Entry 5Z3G (electron microscopy, 3.65 A resolution); this record covers chains A and Z of the 35 polymer chains in the assembly.

== Chain A ==
Molecule: 25S rRNA
Source organism: Saccharomyces cerevisiae
Sequence (3396 nucleotides; row label = number of the first residue in the row):
     1 GUUUGACCUC AAAUCAGGUA GGAGUACCCG CUGAACUUAA GCAUAUCAAU AAGCGGAGGA
    61 AAAGAAACCA ACCGGGAUUG CCUUAGUAAC GGCGAGUGAA GCGGCAAAAG CUCAAAUUUG
   121 AAAUCUGGUA CCUUCGGUGC CCGAGUUGUA AUUUGGAGAG GGCAACUUUG GGGCCGUUCC
   181 UUGUCUAUGU UCCUUGGAAC AGGACGUCAU AGAGGGUGAG AAUCCCGUGU GGCGAGGAGU
   241 GCGGUUCUUU GUAAAGUGCC UUCGAAGAGU CGAGUUGUUU GGGAAUGCAG CUCUAAGUGG
   301 GUGGUAAAUU CCAUCUAAAG CUAAAUAUUG GCGAGAGACC GAUAGCGAAC AAGUACAGUG
   361 AUGGAAAGAU GAAAAGAACU UUGAAAAGAG AGUGAAAAAG UACGUGAAAU UGUUGAAAGG
   421 GAAGGGCAUU UGAUCAGACA UGGUGUUUUG UGCCCUCUGC UCCUUGUGGG UAGGGGAAUC
   481 UCGCAUUUCA CUGGGCCAGC AUCAGUUUUG GUGGCAGGAU AAAUCCAUAG GAAUGUAGCU
   541 UGCCUCGGUA AGUAUUAUAG CCUGUGGGAA UACUGCCAGC UGGGACUGAG GACUGCGACG
   601 UAAGUCAAGG AUGCUGGCAU AAUGGUUAUA UGCCGCCCGU CUUGAAACAC GGACCAAGGA
   661 GUCUAACGUC UAUGCGAGUG UUUGGGUGUA AAACCCAUAC GCGUAAUGAA AGUGAACGUA
   721 GGUUGGGGCC UCGCAAGAGG UGCACAAUCG ACCGAUCCUG AUGUCUUCGG AUGGAUUUGA
   781 GUAAGAGCAU AGCUGUUGGG ACCCGAAAGA UGGUGAACUA UGCCUGAAUA GGGUGAAGCC
   841 AGAGGAAACU CUGGUGGAGG CUCGUAGCGG UUCUGACGUG CAAAUCGAUC GUCGAAUUUG
   901 GGUAUAGGGG CGAAAGACUA AUCGAACCAU CUAGUAGCUG GUUCCUGCCG AAGUUUCCCU
   961 CAGGAUAGCA GAAGCUCGUA UCAGUUUUAU GAGGUAAAGC GAAUGAUUAG AGGUUCCGGG
  1021 GUCGAAAUGA CCUUGACCUA UUCUCAAACU UUAAAUAUGU AAGAAGUCCU UGUUACUUAA
  1081 UUGAACGUGG ACAUUUGAAU GAAGAGCUUU UAGUGGGCCA UUUUUGGUAA GCAGAACUGG
  1141 CGAUGCGGGA UGAACCGAAC GUAGAGUUAA GGUGCCGGAA UACACGCUCA UCAGACACCA
  1201 CAAAAGGUGU UAGUUCAUCU AGACAGCCGG ACGGUGGCCA UGGAAGUCGG AAUCCGCUAA
  1261 GGAGUGUGUA ACAACUCACC GGCCGAAUGA ACUAGCCCUG AAAAUGGAUG GCGCUCAAGC
  1321 GUGUUACCUA UACUCUACCG UCAGGGUUGA UAUGAUGCCC UGACGAGUAG GCAGGCGUGG
  1381 AGGUCAGUGA CGAAGCCUAG ACCGUAAGGU CGGGUCGAAC GGCCUCUAGU GCAGAUCUUG
  1441 GUGGUAGUAG CAAAUAUUCA AAUGAGAACU UUGAAGACUG AAGUGGGGAA AGGUUCCACG
  1501 UCAACAGCAG UUGGACGUGG GUUAGUCGAU CCUAAGAGAU GGGGAAGCUC CGUUUCAAAG
  1561 GCCUGAUUUU AUGCAGGCCA CCAUCGAAAG GGAAUCCGGU UAAGAUUCCG GAACCUGGAU
  1621 AUGGAUUCUU CACGGUAACG UAACUGAAUG UGGAGACGUC GGCGCGAGCC CUGGGAGGAG
  1681 UUAUCUUUUC UUCUUAACAG CUUAUCACCC CGGAAUUGGU UUAUCCGGAG AUGGGGUCUU
  1741 AUGGCUGGAA GAGGCCAGCA CCUUUGCUGG CUCCGGUGCG CUUGUGACGG CCCGUGAAAA
  1801 UCCACAGGAA GGAAUAGUUU UCAUGCCAGG UCGUACUGAU AACCGCAGCA GGUCUCCAAG
  1861 GUGAACAGCC UCUAGUUGAU AGAAUAAUGU AGAUAAGGGA AGUCGGCAAA AUAGAUCCGU
  1921 AACUUCGGGA UAAGGAUUGG CUCUAAGGGU CGGGUAGUGA GGGCCUUGGU CAGACGCAGC
  1981 GGGCGUGCUU GUGGACUGCU UGGUGGGGCU UGCUCUGCUA GGCGGACUAC UUGCGUGCCU
  2041 UGUUGUAGAC GGCCUUGGUA GGUCUCUUGU AGACCGUCGC UUGCUACAAU UAACGAUCAA
  2101 CUUAGAACUG GUACGGACAA GGGGAAUCUG ACUGUCUAAU UAAAACAUAG CAUUGCGAUG
  2161 GUCAGAAAGU GAUGUUGACG CAAUGUGAUU UCUGCCCAGU GCUCUGAAUG UCAAAGUGAA
  2221 GAAAUUCAAC CAAGCGCGGG UAAACGGCGG GAGUAACUAU GACUCUCUUA AGGUAGCCAA
  2281 AUGCCUCGUC AUCUAAUUAG UGACGCGCAU GAAUGGAUUA ACGAGAUUCC CACUGUCCCU
  2341 AUCUACUAUC UAGCGAAACC ACAGCCAAGG GAACGGGCUU GGCAGAAUCA GCGGGGAAAG
  2401 AAGACCCUGU UGAGCUUGAC UCUAGUUUGA CAUUGUGAAG AGACAUAGAG GGUGUAGAAU
  2461 AAGUGGGAGC UUCGGCGCCA GUGAAAUACC ACUACCUUUA UAGUUUCUUU ACUUAUUCAA
  2521 UGAAGCGGAG CUGGAAUUCA UUUUCCACGU UCUAGCAUUC AAGGUCCCAU UCGGGGCUGA
  2581 UCCGGGUUGA AGACAUUGUC AGGUGGGGAG UUUGGCUGGG GCGGCACAUC UGUUAAACGA
  2641 UAACGCAGAU GUCCUAAGGG GGGCUCAUGG AGAACAGAAA UCUCCAGUAG AACAAAAGGG
  2701 UAAAAGCCCC CUUGAUUUUG AUUUUCAGUG UGAAUACAAA CCAUGAAAGU GUGGCCUAUC
  2761 GAUCCUUUAG UCCCUCGGAA UUUGAGGCUA GAGGUGCCAG AAAAGUUACC ACAGGGAUAA
  2821 CUGGCUUGUG GCAGUCAAGC GUUCAUAGCG ACAUUGCUUU UUGAUUCUUC GAUGUCGGCU
  2881 CUUCCUAUCA UACCGAAGCA GAAUUCGGUA AGCGUUGGAU UGUUCACCCA CUAAUAGGGA
  2941 ACGUGAGCUG GGUUUAGACC GUCGUGAGAC AGGUUAGUUU UACCCUACUG AUGAAUGUUA
  3001 CCGCAAUAGU AAUUGAACUU AGUACGAGAG GAACAGUUCA UUCGGAUAAU UGGUUUUUGC
  3061 GGCUGUCUGA UCAGGCAUUG CCGCGAAGCU ACCAUCCGCU GGAUUAUGGC UGAACGCCUC
  3121 UAAGUCAGAA UCCAUGCUAG AACGCGGUGA UUUCUUUGCU CCACACAAUA UAGAUGGAUA
  3181 CGAAUAAGGC GUCCUUGUGG CGUCGCUGAA CCAUAGCAGG CUAGCAACGG UGCACUUGGC
  3241 GGAAAGGCCU UGGGUGCUUG CUGGCGAAUU GCAAUGUCAU UUUGCGUGGG GAUAAAUCAU
  3301 UUGUAUACGA CUUAGAUGUA CAACGGGGUA UUGUAAGCAG UAGAGUAGCC UUGUUGUUAC
  3361 GAUCUGCUGA GAUUAAGCCU UUGUUGUCUG AUUUGU
Unresolved in the structure: 305-310, 478-481, 706-719, 759-772, 816-925, 992-1058, 1064-1096, 1128-1132, 1191-1200, 1220-1287, 1301-1309, 1452-1879, 1884-2348, 2371-2377, 2383-2996, 3152-3157, 3169-3171, 3280-3283, 3339-3365, 3396

== Chain Z ==
Molecule: Protein MAK16
Source organism: Saccharomyces cerevisiae S288c
Reference sequence: P10962 (MAK16_YEAST); residue numbers follow UniProt; this construct covers 1-306
Sequence (306 residues; each row starts with the number of its first residue):
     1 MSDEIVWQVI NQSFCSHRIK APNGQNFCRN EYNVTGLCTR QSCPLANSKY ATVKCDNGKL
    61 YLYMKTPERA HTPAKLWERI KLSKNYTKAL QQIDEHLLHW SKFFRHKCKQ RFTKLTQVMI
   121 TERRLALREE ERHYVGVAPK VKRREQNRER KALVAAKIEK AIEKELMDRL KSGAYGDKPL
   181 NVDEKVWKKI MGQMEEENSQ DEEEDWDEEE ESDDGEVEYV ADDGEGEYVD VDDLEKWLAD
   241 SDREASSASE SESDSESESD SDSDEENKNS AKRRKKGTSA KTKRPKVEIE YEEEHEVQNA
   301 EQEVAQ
Unresolved in the structure: 1, 171-306

== Chain A / chain Z interface ==
Contacting residue pairs - 72 pairs, chain A then chain Z:
  G196(A) / Lys-140(Z)  hydrogen bond to the phosphate
  G197(A) / Lys-140(Z)  salt bridge to the phosphate
  G197(A) / Arg-144(Z)  salt bridge to the phosphate
  A395(A) / Arg-144(Z)  hydrogen bond to the sugar
  A396(A) / Arg-148(Z)  salt bridge to the phosphate
  A398(A) / Arg-143(Z)  hydrogen bond to the base
  A398(A) / Gln-146(Z)  base contact
  A398(A) / Asn-147(Z)  base contact
  C439(A) / Glu-129(Z)  hydrogen bond to the sugar
  C439(A) / Tyr-134(Z)  base contact
  A440(A) / Arg-128(Z)  salt bridge to the phosphate
  U441(A) / Arg-124(Z)  salt bridge to the phosphate
  U441(A) / Arg-128(Z)  hydrogen bond to the phosphate
  G442(A) / Arg-124(Z)  salt bridge to the phosphate
  G442(A) / Arg-128(Z)  salt bridge to the phosphate
  U464(A) / Arg-69(Z)  base contact
  U464(A) / Lys-75(Z)  hydrogen bond to the base
  U464(A) / Glu-78(Z)  base contact
  U467(A) / His-96(Z)  base contact
  G468(A) / Arg-79(Z)  hydrogen bond to the sugar
  G468(A) / His-96(Z)  salt bridge to the phosphate
  G469(A) / Tyr-61(Z)  phosphate contact
  G469(A) / Arg-79(Z)  hydrogen bond to the sugar
  G469(A) / Lys-81(Z)  phosphate contact
  G470(A) / Tyr-61(Z)  hydrogen bond to the phosphate
  G470(A) / Lys-81(Z)  salt bridge to the phosphate
  C482(A) / Lys-84(Z)  phosphate contact
  C482(A) / Asn-85(Z)  hydrogen bond to the sugar
  G483(A) / Lys-84(Z)  sugar contact
  G483(A) / Asn-85(Z)  phosphate contact
  C484(A) / Arg-123(Z)  phosphate contact
  A485(A) / Arg-123(Z)  phosphate contact
  A1350(A) / Arg-40(Z)  base contact
  A1350(A) / Gln-41(Z)  hydrogen bond to the base
  U1351(A) / Gln-41(Z)  hydrogen bond to the base
  U1351(A) / Ser-101(Z)  hydrogen bond to the phosphate
  U1351(A) / Lys-102(Z)  hydrogen bond to the phosphate
  A1352(A) / Lys-102(Z)  salt bridge to the phosphate
  A1352(A) / His-106(Z)  hydrogen bond to the base
  U1353(A) / Gln-25(Z)  hydrogen bond to the base
  U1353(A) / Leu-37(Z)  base contact
  U1353(A) / Thr-39(Z)  hydrogen bond to the sugar
  U1353(A) / Phe-103(Z)  phosphate contact
  U1353(A) / Lys-107(Z)  salt bridge to the phosphate
  G1354(A) / Trp-7(Z)  hydrogen bond to the phosphate
  G1354(A) / Asn-11(Z)  sugar contact
  G1354(A) / Arg-18(Z)  base contact
  G1354(A) / Gln-25(Z)  hydrogen bond to the base
  G1354(A) / Asn-26(Z)  hydrogen bond to the base
  G1354(A) / Cys-38(Z)  hydrogen bond to the base
  G1354(A) / Thr-39(Z)  base contact
  G1354(A) / Arg-40(Z)  hydrogen bond to the phosphate
  G1354(A) / Gln-41(Z)  phosphate contact
  A1355(A) / Trp-7(Z)  hydrogen bond to the phosphate
  A1355(A) / Asn-11(Z)  phosphate contact
  U1356(A) / Gln-12(Z)  base contact
  G1383(A) / Phe-14(Z)  base contact
  U1384(A) / Phe-14(Z)  sugar contact
  U1384(A) / Ser-16(Z)  hydrogen bond to the sugar
  C1385(A) / Ser-16(Z)  sugar contact
  C1385(A) / Arg-29(Z)  hydrogen bond to the sugar
  A1386(A) / Arg-29(Z)  salt bridge to the phosphate
  C1391(A) / Ala-138(Z)  sugar contact
  G1392(A) / Ala-138(Z)  phosphate contact
  G1392(A) / Pro-139(Z)  phosphate contact
  G1392(A) / Lys-140(Z)  base contact
  G1414(A) / Lys-142(Z)  salt bridge to the phosphate
  U1415(A) / Arg-143(Z)  salt bridge to the phosphate
  C1416(A) / Arg-143(Z)  salt bridge to the phosphate
  G1417(A) / Pro-139(Z)  base contact
  C1424(A) / Gln-12(Z)  phosphate contact
  C1424(A) / Phe-14(Z)  sugar contact
Also at the interface, not in a pair above, chain A (39 interface residues in all): A397, G443, C463
Also at the interface, not in a pair above, chain Z (50 interface residues in all): Ser-13, Lys-20, Lys-59, Leu-76, Trp-77, Ile-80, Arg-132, Arg-150

== In short ==
39 residues of chain A and 50 residues of chain Z are in contact, with 25 hydrogen bonds and 15 salt bridges.
Polar contacts include A398(A)/Arg-143(Z), U464(A)/Lys-75(Z) and A1350(A)/Gln-41(Z).
Here chain A is 25S rRNA (Saccharomyces cerevisiae) and chain Z is Protein MAK16 (Saccharomyces cerevisiae
S288c). Entry 5Z3G (Cryo-EM structure of a nucleolar pre-60S ribosome (Rpf1-TAP)) was determined by electron
microscopy together with 5Z1G from the same study.
